PDB entry 5LOV | X-ray diffraction, 2.40 A resolution | chains B and F of the 6 polymer chains in the assembly

# Chain B
Molecule: Tubulin beta-2B chain
From: Bos taurus
UniProt: Q6B856 (TBB2B_BOVIN); the author numbering skips numbers that UniProt does not, so the offset changes along the chain: 1-42 = UniProt 1-42; 45-360 = UniProt 43-358; 369-455 = UniProt 359-445
Chain sequence (445 residues; numbered 1 to 455; 10 numbers in that range are skipped by the numbering (no residue carries them; nothing is unmodelled there); the number before each row is that of its first residue):
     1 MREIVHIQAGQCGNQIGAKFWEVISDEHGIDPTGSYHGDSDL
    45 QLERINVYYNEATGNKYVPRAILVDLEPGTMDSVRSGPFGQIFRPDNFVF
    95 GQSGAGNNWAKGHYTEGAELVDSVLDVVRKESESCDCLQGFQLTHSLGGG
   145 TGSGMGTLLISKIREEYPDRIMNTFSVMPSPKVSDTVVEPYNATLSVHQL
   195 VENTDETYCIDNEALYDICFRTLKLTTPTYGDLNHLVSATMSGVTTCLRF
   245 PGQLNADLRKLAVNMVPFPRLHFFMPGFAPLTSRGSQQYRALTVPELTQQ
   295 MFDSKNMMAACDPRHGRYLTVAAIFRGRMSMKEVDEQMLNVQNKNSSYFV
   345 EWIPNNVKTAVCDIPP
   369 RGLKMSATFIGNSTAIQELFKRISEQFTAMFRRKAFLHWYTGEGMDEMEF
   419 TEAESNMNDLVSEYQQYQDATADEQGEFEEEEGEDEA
Disordered / not traced: 278-286, 437-455
Ion coordination: Mg2+: Gln11 (shared with 1 residue of chain C)
Ligand contacts:
  - dz 2384 (71E): Lys176, Val177, Ser178, Asp179, Asn206, Tyr210, Pro222, Thr223, Tyr224, Gly225, Leu227
  - GDP (guanosine-5'-diphosphate): Gly10, Gln11, Cys12, Gln15, Ile16, Asp69, Asn101, Ser140, Gly142, Gly143, Gly144, Thr145, Gly146, Ser147, Val171, Asp179, Glu183, Asn206, Leu209, Tyr224, Leu227, Asn228
Swiss-Prot annotation at these positions:
  - motif: Met1 to Ile4 (MREI motif)
  - binding site (GTP): Gln11, Glu71, Ser140, Gly144, Thr145, Gly146, Asn206, Asn228
  - binding site (Mg(2+)): Glu71
  - modified residue: Ser40 (Phosphoserine), Thr57 (Phosphothreonine), Lys60 (N6-acetyllysine), Ser174 (Phosphoserine), Thr287 (Phosphothreonine), Thr292 (Phosphothreonine), Arg320 (Omega-N-methylarginine), Glu448 (5-glutamyl polyglutamate)
  - cross-link (Glycyl lysine isopeptide (Lys-Gly)): Lys60 (interchain with G-Cter in ubiquitin), Lys326 (interchain with G-Cter in ubiquitin)
From the paper describing this entry:
  - binding site for dz 2384: Tyr224

# Chain F
Molecule: Tubulin-tyrosine ligase
From: Gallus gallus
UniProt: E1BQ43 (E1BQ43_CHICK); residue numbers follow UniProt; this construct covers 1-378
Chain sequence (384 residues; each row starts with the number of its first residue):
     1 MYTFVVRDENSSVYAEVSRLLLATGQWKRLRKDNPRFNLMLGERNRLPFG
    51 RLGHEPGLVQLVNYYRGADKLCRKASLVKLIKTSPELSESCTWFPESYVI
   101 YPTNLKTPVAPAQNGIRHLINNTRTDEREVFLAAYNRRREGREGNVWIAK
   151 SSAGAKGEGILISSEASELLDFIDEQGQVHVIQKYLEKPLLLEPGHRKFD
   201 IRSWVLVDHLYNIYLYREGVLRTSSEPYNSANFQDKTCHLTNHCIQKEYS
   251 KNYGRYEEGNEMFFEEFNQYLMDALNTTLENSILLQIKHIIRSCLMCIEP
   301 AISTKHLHYQSFQLFGFDFMVDEELKVWLIEVNGAPACAQKLYAELCQGI
   351 VDVAISSVFPLADTGQKTSQPTSIFIKLHHHHHH
Disordered / not traced: 104-124, 138-143, 150-161, 172-180, 224-226, 232-251, 255-256, 363-371, 381-384
Differences from the reference sequence: expression tag (379-384)
Ligand contacts: AMP-PCP (ACP; phosphomethylphosphonic acid adenylate ester): Lys74, Ile148, Gln183, Lys184, Tyr185, Leu186, Lys198, Asp200, Asp318, Met320, Ile330, Glu331, Asn333

# Interface between chain B and chain F
Residue-residue contacts - 11 pairs, chain B then chain F:
  Leu333(B) - Pro56(F)
  Leu333(B) - Gly57(F)
  Leu333(B) - Leu58(F)  hydrophobic
  Gln336(B) - Arg36(F)  hydrogen bond
  Asn337(B) - Thr3(F)  hydrogen bond
  Asn337(B) - Arg36(F)
  Ser340(B) - Leu30(F)
  Glu345(B) - Arg31(F)  salt bridge
  Glu345(B) - Asp33(F)
  Asn349(B) - Arg36(F)
  Asn350(B) - Arg36(F)  hydrogen bond
Other interface residues (no listed pair), chain B (9 interface residues in all): Phe343, Val351
Other interface residues (no listed pair), chain F (10 interface residues in all): Asn34, Glu55

# In short
The interface between chain B and chain F involves 9 residues on one side and 10 on the other, with 3 hydrogen
bonds and 1 salt bridge. Polar contacts include Glu345(B)-Arg31(F), Gln336(B)-Arg36(F) and Asn337(B)-Thr3(F).
Bound to chain B: GDP and dz 2384. Chain F binds AMP-PCP. From the paper: a binding site for dz 2384 at
Tyr224(B).
Chain B is Tubulin beta-2B chain (Bos taurus) and chain F is Tubulin-tyrosine ligase (Gallus gallus); the
structure, DZ-2384 tubulin complex, was determined by X-ray diffraction.
